PDB entry 6FX3 | X-ray diffraction, 1.70 A resolution | chain A

[Chain A]
Molecule: lectin
From: Pholiota squarrosa
Chain sequence (43 residues; numbered -2 to 40; the number before each row is that of its first residue; numbers below 1 keep their minus sign (Gly-2 is residue -2)):
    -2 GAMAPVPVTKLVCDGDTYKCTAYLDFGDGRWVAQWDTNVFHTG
Disordered / not traced: -2 to -1, 40
Disulfides: Cys10-Cys17

[In short]
Chain A is lectin (Pholiota squarrosa); the structure, crystal structure of Pholiota squarrosa lectin in
complex with a dodecasaccharide, was determined by X-ray diffraction together with 6EKE and 6FX2 from the same
study.
